Entry 7XVN (X-ray diffraction, 2.30 A resolution); this record covers chains B and N of the 4 polymer chains in the assembly.

== Chain B ==
Name: Nuclear receptor ROR-gamma
Organism: Mus musculus
UniProt: P51450 (RORG_MOUSE); residues 24-117 here = UniProt positions 24-117
Sequence (123 residues; each row starts with the number of its first residue; numbers below 1 keep their minus sign (Met-5 is residue -5)):
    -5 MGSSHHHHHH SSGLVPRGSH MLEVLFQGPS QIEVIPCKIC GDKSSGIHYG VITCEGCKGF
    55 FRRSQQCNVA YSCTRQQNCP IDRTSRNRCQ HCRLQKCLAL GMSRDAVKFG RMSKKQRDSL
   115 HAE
Unresolved in the structure: -5 to 27, 99-117
Differences from the reference sequence: initiating methionine (-5); expression tag (-4 to 23)
Ion coordination: Zn2+ site 1: Cys31, Cys34, Cys48, Cys51; Zn2+ site 2: Cys67, Cys73, Cys83, Cys86

== Chain N ==
Molecule: 18-nt DNA strand
Sequence (18 nucleotides; numbered 620 to 637; the number before each row is that of its first residue):
   620 CATGACCTAC TGACCTAG

== Interface between chain B and chain N ==
Pairs across the interface - 13 pairs, chain B then chain N:
  Glu49(B) - DA632(N)  base contact
  Glu49(B) - DC633(N)  hydrogen bond to the base
  Glu49(B) - DC634(N)  base contact
  Gly50(B) - DG631(N)  sugar contact
  Phe54(B) - DT630(N)  phosphate contact
  Arg57(B) - DT630(N)  salt bridge to the phosphate
  Arg57(B) - DG631(N)  hydrogen bond to the base
  Arg80(B) - DG631(N)  salt bridge to the phosphate
  Asn81(B) - DT630(N)  phosphate contact
  Asn81(B) - DG631(N)  hydrogen bond to the phosphate
  Gln84(B) - DC629(N)  phosphate contact
  Gln84(B) - DT630(N)  phosphate contact
  Arg87(B) - DG631(N)  salt bridge to the phosphate
Also at the interface, not in a pair above, chain B (10 interface residues in all): Lys52, Tyr65

== Overview ==
10 residues of chain B and 6 residues of chain N are in contact; the contacts include 3 hydrogen bonds and 3
salt bridges. Polar pairs include Glu49(B)-DC633(N), Arg57(B)-DG631(N) and Asn81(B)-DG631(N). The Zn2+ site 1
is built by Cys31(B), Cys34(B), Cys48(B) and Cys51(B).
Here chain B is Nuclear receptor ROR-gamma (Mus musculus) and chain N is an 18-nt DNA strand. Entry 7XVN
(Structural basis for DNA recognition feature of retinoid-related orphan receptors) was determined by X-ray
diffraction together with 8J54 from the same study.
